PDB entry 7Z15 | electron microscopy, 1.93 A resolution | chains I and L of the 12 polymer chains in the assembly

Chain I:
Protein: Putative phosphonates utilization ATP-binding protein PhnK
Source organism: Escherichia coli
UniProtKB: P16678 (PHNK_ECOLI); numbering as in UniProt (aligned over 1-252)
Amino-acid sequence (291 residues; numbered 1 to 291; the number before each row is that of its first residue):
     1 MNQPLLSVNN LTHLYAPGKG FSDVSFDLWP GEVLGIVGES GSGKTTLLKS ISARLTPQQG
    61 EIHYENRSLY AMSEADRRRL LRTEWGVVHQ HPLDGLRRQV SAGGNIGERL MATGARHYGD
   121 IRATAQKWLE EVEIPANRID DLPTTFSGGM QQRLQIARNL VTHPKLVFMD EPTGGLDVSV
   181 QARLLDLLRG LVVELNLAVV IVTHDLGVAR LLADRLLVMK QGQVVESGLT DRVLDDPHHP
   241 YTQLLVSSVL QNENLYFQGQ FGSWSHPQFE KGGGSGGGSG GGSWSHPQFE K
Disordered / not traced: 1-2, 256-291
Differences from the reference sequence: expression tag (253-291)
UniProt features mapped onto this chain:
  - binding site (ATP): Gly38 to Thr45
Metal / ion sites: Mg2+: Thr45, Gln90 (together with ADP, phosphate ion)
Residues lining bound ligands:
  - ADP (adenosine-5'-diphosphate), molecule 1: Tyr15, Lys19, Gly20, Glu39, Ser40, Gly41, Ser42, Gly43, Lys44, Thr45, Thr46, Gln90
  - ADP, molecule 2: Arg138, Thr145, Phe146, Ser147, Met150
From the paper describing this entry:
  - mutagenesis - E171Q: abolished growth in response to phosphonate
  - catalytic residues: Glu171
  - catalytic residues: Tyr15, Gln90, Asp170, His204 (proposed by the authors, not directly observed)
  - mutagenesis - R78A/R82A: abolished growth

Chain L:
Protein: Alpha-D-ribose 1-methylphosphonate 5-triphosphate synthase subunit PhnL
Source organism: Escherichia coli
Notes: EC 2.7.8.37
UniProtKB: P16679 (PHNL_ECOLI); numbering as in UniProt (aligned over 1-226)
Amino-acid sequence (226 residues; each row starts with the number of its first residue):
     1 MINVQNVSKT FILHQQNGVR LPVLNRASLT VNAGECVVLH GHSGSGKSTL LRSLYANYLP
    61 DEGQIQIKHG DEWVDLVTAP ARKVVEIRKT TVGWVSQFLR VIPRISALEV VMQPLLDTGV
   121 PREACAAKAA RLLTRLNVPE RLWHLAPSTF SGGEQQRVNI ARGFIVDYPI LLLDEPTASL
   181 DAKNSAAVVE LIREAKTRGA AIVGIFHDEA VRNDVADRLH PMGASS
Disordered / not traced: 225-226
Residues lining bound ligands: ATP (adenosine-5'-triphosphate): Phe11, Leu13, Leu21, Val23, His42, Ser43, Gly44, Ser45, Gly46, Lys47, Ser48, Thr49, Tyr58, Asp174, Glu175, Ile205
From the paper describing this entry:
  - mutagenesis - E175Q: abolished growth in response to phosphonate
  - catalytic residues: Glu175

How chain I and chain L interact:
Pairs across the interface (14; chain I residue first):
  Ser247(I) with Pro103(L); Ser148(L), hydrogen bond (backbone-side chain)
  Ser248(I) with Pro103(L); Arg104(L)
  Leu250(I) with Pro103(L), hydrophobic
  Gln251(I) with Phe98(L); Arg100(L)
  Asn252(I) with Phe98(L); Arg100(L)
  Glu253(I) with Arg52(L), salt bridge; Phe98(L); Arg100(L), salt bridge
  Leu255(I) with Arg52(L); Tyr58(L)
Also at the interface, not in a pair above, chain I (9 interface residues in all): Leu244, Val249
Also at the interface, not in a pair above, chain L (8 interface residues in all): Thr149

Overview:
The interface between chain I and chain L involves 9 residues on one side and 8 on the other, with 1 hydrogen
bond and 2 salt bridges. Polar pairs include Glu253(I)-Arg52(L), Glu253(I)-Arg100(L) and Ser247(I)-Ser148(L).
The paper reports catalytic residues Glu171(I), Tyr15(I) and Glu175(L) among others; E171Q of chain I
abolishes growth in response to phosphonate; 3 substitutions were tested in all.
Chain I is Putative phosphonates utilization ATP-binding protein PhnK and chain L is Alpha-D-ribose
1-methylphosphonate 5-triphosphate synthase subunit PhnL, both from Escherichia coli; the structure, E. coli
C-P lyase bound to a PhnK/PhnL dual ABC dimer and ADP + Pi, was determined by electron microscopy (same
publication as 7Z16, 7Z17, 7Z18 and 7Z19).
